PDB entry 4JCX | X-ray diffraction, 2.30 A resolution | chains B and D of the 4 polymer chains in the assembly

# Chain B
Molecule: Csp231I C protein
Organism: Citrobacter sp. RFL231
Reference sequence: Q32WH4 (Q32WH4_9ENTR); residues 1-98 here = UniProt positions 1-98
Amino-acid sequence (98 residues; row label = number of the first residue in the row):
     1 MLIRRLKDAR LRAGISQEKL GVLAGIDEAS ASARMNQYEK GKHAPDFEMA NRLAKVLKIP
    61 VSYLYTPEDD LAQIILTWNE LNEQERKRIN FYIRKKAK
Disordered / not traced: 96-98

# Chain D
Molecule: 21-nt DNA strand
Sequence (21 nucleotides; each row starts with the number of its first residue):
     1 TTACTAAGTT TTCCTTAGTG T

# How chain B and chain D interact
Pairs across the interface - 14 pairs, chain B then chain D:
  Arg-10(B) with DA3(D), salt bridge to the phosphate
  Ser-16(B) with DT2(D), sugar contact; DA3(D), phosphate contact
  Gln-17(B) with DA3(D), hydrogen bond to the phosphate; DC4(D), hydrogen bond to the phosphate
  Ser-32(B) with DA3(D), base contact; DC4(D), hydrogen bond to the base
  Ala-33(B) with DT5(D), base contact
  Asn-36(B) with DA3(D), sugar contact; DC4(D), hydrogen bond to the phosphate; DT5(D), base contact
  Gln-37(B) with DA6(D), base contact
  Lys-40(B) with DC4(D), phosphate contact; DT5(D), phosphate contact
Other interface residues (no listed pair), chain B (9 interface residues in all): Glu-39
Other interface residues (no listed pair), chain D (6 interface residues in all): DA7

# In short
The interface between chain B and chain D involves 9 residues on one side and 6 on the other, with 4 hydrogen
bonds and 1 salt bridge. Polar contacts include Ser-32(B)/DC4(D), Gln-17(B)/DA3(D) and Gln-17(B)/DC4(D).
Here chain B is Csp231I C protein (Citrobacter sp. RFL231) and chain D is a 21-nt DNA strand. Entry 4JCX
(Crystal structure of the Restriction-Modification Controller Protein C.Csp231I OL operator complex) was
determined by X-ray diffraction (same publication as 4JQD and 4JCY).
